5C0I - chains A and C of the 3 polymer chains in the assembly; structure by X-ray diffraction, 1.53 A resolution.

== Chain A ==
Molecule: HLA class I histocompatibility antigen, A-2 alpha chain
From: Homo sapiens
UniProtKB: P01892 (1A02_HUMAN); residues 1-276 here correspond to UniProt positions 25-300 (UniProt number = residue number + 24)
Sequence (277 residues; each row starts with the number of its first residue; numbering starts at 0):
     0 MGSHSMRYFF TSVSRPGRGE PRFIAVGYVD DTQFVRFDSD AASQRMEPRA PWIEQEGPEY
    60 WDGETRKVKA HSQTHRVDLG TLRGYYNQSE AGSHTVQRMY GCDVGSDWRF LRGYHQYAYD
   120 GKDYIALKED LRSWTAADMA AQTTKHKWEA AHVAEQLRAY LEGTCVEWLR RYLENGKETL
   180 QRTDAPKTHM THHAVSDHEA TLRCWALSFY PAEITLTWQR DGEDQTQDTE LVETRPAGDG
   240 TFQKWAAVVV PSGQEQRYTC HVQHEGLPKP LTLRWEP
Differences from the reference sequence: initiating methionine (0)
Disulfide bonds: Cys-101/Cys-164, Cys-203/Cys-259

== Chain C ==
Molecule: Marker peptide
Sequence (10 residues; row label = number of the first residue in the row):
     1 RQFGPDFPTI

== Interface between chain A and chain C ==
Contacting residue pairs (49; chain A residue first):
  Met-5(A) with Arg-1(C)
  Tyr-7(A) with Arg-1(C), hydrogen bond (side chain-backbone); Gln-2(C)
  Phe-9(A) with Gln-2(C)
  Met-45(A) with Gln-2(C)
  Tyr-59(A) with Arg-1(C)
  Glu-63(A) with Arg-1(C), salt bridge; Gln-2(C), hydrogen bond
  Lys-66(A) with Arg-1(C); Gln-2(C), hydrogen bond (side chain-backbone); Phe-3(C); Gly-4(C)
  Val-67(A) with Gln-2(C)
  Ala-69(A) with Asp-6(C)
  His-70(A) with Asp-6(C); Phe-7(C)
  Thr-73(A) with Asp-6(C), hydrogen bond; Phe-7(C), hydrogen bond (side chain-backbone); Pro-8(C); Thr-9(C)
  Val-76(A) with Thr-9(C)
  Asp-77(A) with Thr-9(C); Ile-10(C), hydrogen bond (side chain-backbone)
  Thr-80(A) with Ile-10(C)
  Leu-81(A) with Ile-10(C), hydrophobic
  Tyr-84(A) with Ile-10(C), hydrophobic
  Arg-97(A) with Phe-7(C)
  Tyr-99(A) with Gln-2(C); Phe-3(C), hydrogen bond (side chain-backbone); Phe-7(C), hydrophobic
  His-114(A) with Phe-7(C)
  Tyr-116(A) with Ile-10(C)
  Tyr-123(A) with Ile-10(C)
  Thr-143(A) with Ile-10(C), hydrogen bond (side chain-backbone)
  Lys-146(A) with Thr-9(C), hydrogen bond; Ile-10(C), hydrogen bond (side chain-backbone)
  Trp-147(A) with Pro-8(C); Thr-9(C), hydrogen bond (side chain-backbone); Ile-10(C), hydrophobic
  Val-152(A) with Pro-8(C), hydrophobic
  Gln-155(A) with Phe-3(C)
  Leu-156(A) with Phe-3(C), hydrophobic; Phe-7(C), hydrophobic
  Tyr-159(A) with Arg-1(C), hydrogen bond (side chain-backbone); Gln-2(C); Phe-3(C)
  Thr-163(A) with Arg-1(C)
  Trp-167(A) with Arg-1(C)
  Tyr-171(A) with Arg-1(C), hydrogen bond (side chain-backbone)
Interface residues without a listed pair, chain C (10 interface residues in all): Pro-5

== Overview ==
The interface between chain A and chain C involves 31 residues on one side and 10 on the other; the contacts
include 13 hydrogen bonds and 1 salt bridge. Among the polar pairs are Glu-63(A)/Arg-1(C), Tyr-7(A)/Arg-1(C)
and Glu-63(A)/Gln-2(C).
Here chain A is HLA class I histocompatibility antigen, A-2 alpha chain (Homo sapiens) and chain C is Marker
peptide. Entry 5C0I (HAL-A02 carrying RQFGPDFPTI) was determined by X-ray diffraction together with 5C07,
5C08, 5C09, 5C0A, 5C0B, 5C0C and 6 further entries from the same study.
